PDB entry 8J7U | electron microscopy, 3.12 A resolution | chains A and E of the 6 polymer chains in the assembly

[Chain A]
Molecule: Zinc transporter 7
From: Homo sapiens
UniProtKB: Q8NEW0 (ZNT7_HUMAN); residue numbers follow UniProt; this construct covers 1-376
Sequence (390 residues; row label = number of the first residue in the row; numbers below 1 keep their minus sign (Met-13 is residue -13)):
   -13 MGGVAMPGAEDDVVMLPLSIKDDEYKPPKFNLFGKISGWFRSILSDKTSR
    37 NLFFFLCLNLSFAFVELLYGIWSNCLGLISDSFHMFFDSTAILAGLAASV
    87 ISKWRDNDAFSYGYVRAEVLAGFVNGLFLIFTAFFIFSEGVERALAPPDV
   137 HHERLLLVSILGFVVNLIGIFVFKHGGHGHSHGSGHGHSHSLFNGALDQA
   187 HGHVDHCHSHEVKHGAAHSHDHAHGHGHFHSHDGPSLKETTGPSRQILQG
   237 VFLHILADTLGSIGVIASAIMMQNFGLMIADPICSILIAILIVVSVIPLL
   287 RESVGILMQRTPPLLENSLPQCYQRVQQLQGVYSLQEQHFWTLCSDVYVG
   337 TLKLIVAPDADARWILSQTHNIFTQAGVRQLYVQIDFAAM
Unresolved in the structure: -13 to 21, 58-69, 133-135, 163-225, 260-265
Sequence notes: initiating methionine (-13); expression tag (-12 to 0)
Metal / ion sites: Zn2+: Asp74, His240, Asp244
What the authors report for this chain:
  - Zn2+ coordination through a water molecule: His70

[Chain E]
Molecule: Heavy chain of YN7114-08 Fab
From: Mus musculus
Notes: antibody fragment or engineered binder
Sequence (234 residues; each row starts with the number of its first residue):
     1 EVQLQESGPGLVAPSQSLSITCTVSGFSLTNYAVHWVRQSPGKGLEWLGV
    51 IWSNGRTDYNAAFISRLSISKDNSKSQVFFKMNSLQADDTAIYYCARKLA
   101 YEGAMDYWGQGTSVTVSSAKTTPPSVYPLAPGSAAQTNSMVTLGCLVKGY
   151 FPEPVTVTWNSGSLSSGVHTFPAVLQSDLYTLSSSVTVPSSTWPSETVTC
   201 NVAHPASSTKVDKKIVPRDCGCKPCICTVPEVSS
Unresolved in the structure: 219-234
Disulfides: Cys22-Cys95, Cys145-Cys200

[How chain A and chain E interact]
Pairs across the interface - 29 pairs, chain A then chain E:
  Gln313(A) - Arg56(E)  hydrogen bond (backbone-side chain)
  Gln314(A) - Arg56(E)  hydrogen bond (backbone-side chain)
  Leu315(A) - Arg56(E)  hydrogen bond (backbone-side chain)
  Gln316(A) - Trp47(E)
  Gln316(A) - Trp52(E)
  Gln316(A) - Arg56(E)
  Gly317(A) - Trp52(E)
  Gly317(A) - Arg56(E)
  Val318(A) - Arg56(E)  hydrogen bond (backbone-side chain)
  Tyr319(A) - Ser53(E)  hydrogen bond (side chain-backbone)
  Tyr319(A) - Asn54(E)  hydrogen bond (side chain-backbone)
  Ala343(A) - Trp52(E)  hydrophobic
  Pro344(A) - Ser53(E)
  Pro344(A) - Tyr101(E)  hydrogen bond (backbone-side chain)
  Asp345(A) - Asn31(E)
  Asp345(A) - Tyr32(E)
  Asp345(A) - Ala33(E)  hydrogen bond (side chain-backbone)
  Asp345(A) - Lys98(E)  salt bridge
  Asp345(A) - Ala100(E)
  Asp345(A) - Tyr101(E)  hydrogen bond (backbone-backbone)
  Ala346(A) - Tyr101(E)
  Asp347(A) - Tyr101(E)
  Asp347(A) - Glu102(E)
  Asp347(A) - Gly103(E)  hydrogen bond (side chain-backbone)
  Arg349(A) - Glu102(E)  salt bridge
  Phe373(A) - Tyr101(E)  hydrophobic
  Met376(A) - Thr30(E)
  Met376(A) - Ser53(E)
  Met376(A) - Asn54(E)
Also at the interface, not in a pair above, chain A (16 interface residues in all): Ala348
Also at the interface, not in a pair above, chain E (18 interface residues in all): His35, Val50, Asp58, Leu99

[Summary]
16 residues of chain A and 18 residues of chain E are in contact; the contacts include 10 hydrogen bonds and 2
salt bridges. Among the polar pairs are Asp345(A)-Lys98(E), Arg349(A)-Glu102(E) and Gln313(A)-Arg56(E).
Asp74(A), His240(A) and Asp244(A) coordinate Zn2+. From the paper: water-mediated Zn2+ coordination by
His70(A).
Chain A is Zinc transporter 7 (Homo sapiens) and chain E is Heavy chain of YN7114-08 Fab (Mus musculus); the
structure, Cryo-EM structure of hZnT7-Fab complex in zinc-bound state, was determined by electron microscopy
together with 8J7T, 8J7V, 8J7W, 8J7X, 8J7Y and 8J80 from the same study.
